PDB entry 6KC0 | X-ray diffraction, 2.29 A resolution | chain A

# Chain A
Protein: CRISPR system single-strand-specific deoxyribonuclease Cas10/Csm1 (subtype III-A)
Organism: Thermococcus onnurineus NA1
Notes: EC 3.1.-.-, 2.7.7.-
Reference sequence: chimeric construct of B6YWB8, P71629: residues 1-533 from B6YWB8 (CAS10_THEON) positions 1-500 (offset varies); residues 534-809 from P71629 positions 534-809 (same numbers)
Amino-acid sequence (776 residues; row label = number of the first residue in the row; note: 33 numbers in that range are skipped by the numbering (no residue carries them; nothing is unmodelled there)):
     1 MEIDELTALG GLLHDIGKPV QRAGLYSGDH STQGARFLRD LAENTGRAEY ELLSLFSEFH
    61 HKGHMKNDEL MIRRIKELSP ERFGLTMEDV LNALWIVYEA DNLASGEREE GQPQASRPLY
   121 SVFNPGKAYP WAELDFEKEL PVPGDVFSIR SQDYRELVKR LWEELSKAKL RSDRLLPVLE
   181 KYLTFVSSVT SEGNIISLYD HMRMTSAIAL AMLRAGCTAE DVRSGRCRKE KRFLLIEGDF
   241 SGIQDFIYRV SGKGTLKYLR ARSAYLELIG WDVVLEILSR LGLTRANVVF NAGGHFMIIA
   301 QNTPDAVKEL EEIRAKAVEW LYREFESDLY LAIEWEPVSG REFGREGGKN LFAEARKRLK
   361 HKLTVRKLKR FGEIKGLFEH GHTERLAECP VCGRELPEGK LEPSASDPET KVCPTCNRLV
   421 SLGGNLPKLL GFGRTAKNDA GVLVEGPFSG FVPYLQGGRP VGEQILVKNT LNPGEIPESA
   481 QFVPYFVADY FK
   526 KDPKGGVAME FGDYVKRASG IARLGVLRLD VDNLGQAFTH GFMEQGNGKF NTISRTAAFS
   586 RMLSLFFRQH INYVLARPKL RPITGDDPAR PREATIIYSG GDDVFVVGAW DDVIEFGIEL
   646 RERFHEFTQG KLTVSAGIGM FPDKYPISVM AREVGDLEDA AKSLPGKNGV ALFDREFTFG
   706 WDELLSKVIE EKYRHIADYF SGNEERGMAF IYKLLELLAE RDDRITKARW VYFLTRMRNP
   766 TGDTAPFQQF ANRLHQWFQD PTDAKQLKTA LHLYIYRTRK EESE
Not modelled in the structure: 61-66, 105-112, 372-388, 395-412, 526-546, 568-572, 742-754, 761-770, 806-809
Cystine bridges: Cys-389/Cys-392, Cys-413/Cys-416
Bound ions: Mg2+ site 1: Asp-555, Val-556, Asp-627 (together with ATP); Mg2+ site 2: Asp-555, Asp-627 (together with ATP)
Ligand contacts:
  - ATP (adenosine-5'-triphosphate), molecule 1: Asp-239, Phe-240, Ser-241, Gly-242, Ile-243, Gln-244, Ile-247, Tyr-248, Ser-263, Leu-266, Glu-267, Gly-293, Gly-294, Lys-367, Asp-555, Tyr-623, Gly-625, Asp-627, Asp-628
  - ATP, molecule 2: Phe-290, Ala-292, His-295, Asp-555, Val-556, Asp-557, Asn-558, Leu-559, Gly-560, Gln-561, Phe-563, Ser-585, Leu-588, Ser-589, Arg-593, Gly-626, Asp-627, Lys-687, Lys-692

# In short
Chain A binds ATP. The Mg2+ site 1 is built by Asp-555, Val-556 and Asp-627. Asp-555 and Asp-627 form the Mg2+
site 2.
Chain A is CRISPR system single-strand-specific deoxyribonuclease Cas10/Csm1 (subtype III-A) (Thermococcus
onnurineus NA1); the structure, fused To-MtbCsm1 with 2ATP, was determined by X-ray diffraction (same
publication as 6KBD).
